8V9C - chains A and B; structure by X-ray diffraction, 4.40 A resolution (low resolution: residue-level contacts below are approximate; hydrogen-bond / salt-bridge calls are withheld).

== Chain A (and B) ==
Molecule: Integrase
Organism: Human immunodeficiency virus 1
Notes: EC 2.7.7.-, 3.1.-.-; chain B of this document is another copy of the same molecule, construct and numbering; everything in this record applies to it too
Reference sequence: P12497 (POL_HV1N5); residues 2-288 here correspond to UniProt positions 1149-1435 (UniProt number = residue number + 1147)
Chain sequence (293 residues; each row starts with the number of its first residue):
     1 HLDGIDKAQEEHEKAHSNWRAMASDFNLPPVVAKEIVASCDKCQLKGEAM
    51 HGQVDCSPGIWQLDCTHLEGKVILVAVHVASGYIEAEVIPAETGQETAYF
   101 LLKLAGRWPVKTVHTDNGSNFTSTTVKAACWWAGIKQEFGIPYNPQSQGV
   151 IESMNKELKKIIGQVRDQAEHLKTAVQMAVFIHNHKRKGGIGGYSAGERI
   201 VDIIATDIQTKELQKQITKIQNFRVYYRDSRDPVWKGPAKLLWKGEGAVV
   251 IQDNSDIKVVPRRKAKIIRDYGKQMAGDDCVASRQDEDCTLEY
Disordered / not traced: 1-55, 140-145, 189-193, 276-293 (chain B: 1-55, 139-143, 188-190, 277-293)
Construct notes: expression tag (1, 289-293); engineered mutation Ala15 (Tyr1162 in P12497), His185 (Phe1332 in P12497)
Small-molecule neighbours:
  - 2SQ ((2S)-tert-butoxy[4-(8-fluoro-5-methyl-3,4-dihydro-2H-chromen-6-yl)-2-methyl-1-oxo-1,2-dihydroisoquinolin-3-yl]ethanoic acid), molecule 1: Gln95, Ala98, Thr124, Thr125, Val126, Ala128, Ala129, Trp132, Tyr226, Trp235, Lys266
  - 2SQ, molecule 2: Gln168, Ala169, Glu170, His171, Thr174, Met178
UniProt features mapped onto this chain:
  - zinc finger: Asp3 to Gln44 (Integrase-type)
  - DNA-binding region: Phe223 to Asp270 (Integrase-type)
  - binding site (Zn(2+)): His12, His16, Cys40, Cys43
  - binding site (Mg(2+)): Asp64, Asp116, Glu152

== Chain A / chain B interface ==
Contacting residue pairs (49):
  Tyr83(A) - Gly106(B)
  Tyr83(A) - Arg107(B)
  Glu85(A) - Glu85(B)
  Glu85(A) - Arg107(B)
  Glu87(A) - Glu87(B)
  Glu87(A) - Lys103(B)
  Val88(A) - Tyr99(B)
  Tyr99(A) - Glu87(B)
  Tyr99(A) - Val88(B)
  Tyr99(A) - Lys173(B)
  Tyr99(A) - Gln177(B)
  Leu102(A) - Thr174(B)
  Leu102(A) - Gln177(B)
  Leu102(A) - Met178(B)
  Lys103(A) - Glu87(B)
  Lys103(A) - Gln177(B)
  Ala105(A) - Phe181(B)
  Gly106(A) - Tyr83(B)
  Gly106(A) - Phe181(B)
  Arg107(A) - Tyr83(B)
  Arg107(A) - Glu85(B)
  Trp132(A) - Met178(B)
  Trp132(A) - Phe181(B)
  Trp132(A) - Ile182(B)
  Lys173(A) - Tyr99(B)
  Thr174(A) - Leu102(B)
  Gln177(A) - Tyr99(B)
  Gln177(A) - Leu102(B)
  Gln177(A) - Lys103(B)
  Met178(A) - Leu102(B)
  Met178(A) - Trp132(B)
  Phe181(A) - Ala105(B)
  Phe181(A) - Gly106(B)
  Phe181(A) - Trp132(B)
  Ile182(A) - Trp132(B)
  Asn184(A) - Gly106(B)
  His185(A) - Ala105(B)
  His185(A) - Gly106(B)
  Arg199(A) - Arg107(B)
  Arg199(A) - Trp108(B)
  Arg199(A) - Pro109(B)
  Val201(A) - Val201(B)
  Val201(A) - Ile204(B)
  Ile204(A) - Val201(B)
  Ala205(A) - Val201(B)
  Ile208(A) - Glu198(B)
  Lys211(A) - Arg187(B)
  Lys211(A) - Tyr194(B)
  Lys211(A) - Glu198(B)
Also at the interface, not in a pair above, chain A (29 interface residues in all): Trp108, Pro109, Glu198, Glu212
Also at the interface, not in a pair above, chain B (29 interface residues in all): Ala133, Asn184, His185, Ala205, Ile208

== Overview ==
The chain A/chain B interface involves 29 residues from each chain. Bound to chain A: compound 2SQ. Curated
annotation (UniProt) lists a DNA-binding region, 4 Zn2+-binding residues and 3 Mg2+-binding residues on chain
A.
Both chains are Integrase (Human immunodeficiency virus 1). Entry 8V9C (HIV-1 Integrase F185H Complexed with
Allosteric Inhibitor GSK1264) was determined by X-ray diffraction together with 8USY and 8V0Z from the same
study.
